7PFT - chains O and J of the 29 polymer chains in the assembly; structure by electron microscopy, 9.80 A resolution (very low resolution: no residue pairs are listed; an interface is given only as per-side residue counts).

== Chain O ==
Name: Histone H3.2
From: Homo sapiens
Reference sequence: Q71DI3 (H32_HUMAN); residues 0-135 here correspond to UniProt positions 1-136 (UniProt number = residue number + 1)
Chain sequence (136 residues; row label = number of the first residue in the row; numbering starts at 0):
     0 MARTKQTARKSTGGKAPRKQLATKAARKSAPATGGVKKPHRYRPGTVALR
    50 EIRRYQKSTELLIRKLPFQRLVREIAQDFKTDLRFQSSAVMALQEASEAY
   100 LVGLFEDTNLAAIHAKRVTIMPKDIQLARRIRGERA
Not modelled in the structure: 0-36, 134-135
Sequence notes: engineered mutation Ala110 (Cys111 in Q71DI3)
UniProt features mapped onto this chain:
  - modified residue: Arg2 (Asymmetric dimethylarginine), Thr3 (Phosphothreonine), Lys4 (Allysine), Gln5 (5-glutamyl dopamine), Thr6 (Phosphothreonine), Arg8 (Citrulline), Lys9 (N6,N6,N6-trimethyllysine), Ser10 (ADP-ribosylserine), Thr11 (Phosphothreonine), Lys14 (N6-(2-hydroxyisobutyryl)lysine), Arg17 (Asymmetric dimethylarginine), Lys18 (N6-(2-hydroxyisobutyryl)lysine), Lys23 (N6-(2-hydroxyisobutyryl)lysine), Arg26 (Citrulline), Lys27 (N6,N6,N6-trimethyllysine), Ser28 (ADP-ribosylserine), Lys36 (N6,N6,N6-trimethyllysine), Lys37 (N6-methyllysine), Tyr41 (Phosphotyrosine), Lys56 (N6,N6,N6-trimethyllysine) and 8 more in UniProt
  - lipidation: Lys18 (N6-decanoyllysine)

== Chain J ==
Molecule: 591-nt DNA strand
From: synthetic construct
Sequence (591 nucleotides; row label = number of the first residue in the row):
   223 CATGCACTTACATGCACAGGATGTATATATGTGACACGTGCCTGGAGACT
   273 AGGGAGTAATCCCCTTGGCGGTTAAAACGCGGGGGACAGCGCGTACGTGC
   323 GTTTAAGCGGTGCTAGAGCTGTCTACGACCAATTGAGCGGCCTCGGCACC
   373 GGGATTCTCCAGTGGCCAGTGGCGGCCAGTGGCGGCCAGAGTACTTACAT
   423 GCACTTACATGCACTTACATGCACAGGATGTATATATGTGACACGTGCCT
   473 GGAGACTAGGGAGTAATCCCCTTGGCGGTTAAAACGCGGGGGACAGCGCG
   523 TACGTGCGTTTAAGCGGTGCTAGAGCTGTCTACGACCAATTGAGCGGCCT
   573 CGGCACCGGGATTCTCCAGTGGCCAGTGGCGGCCAGTGGCGGCCAGAGTA
   623 CTTACATGCACTTACATGCACTTACATGCACAGGATGTATATATGTGACA
   673 CGTGCCTGGAGACTAGGGAGTAATCCCCTTGGCGGTTAAAACGCGGGGGA
   723 CAGCGCGTACGTGCGTTTAAGCGGTGCTAGAGCTGTCTACGACCAATTGA
   773 GCGGCCTCGGCACCGGGATTCTCCAGTGGCCAGTGGCGGCC

== How chain O and chain J interact ==
At this resolution (10 A) residue pairs are not listed: 22 residues of chain O and 15 of chain J lie at the interface.

== In short ==
Chain O and chain J form an interface of 22 and 15 residues respectively.
Chain O is Histone H3.2 (Homo sapiens) and chain J is a 591-nt DNA strand (synthetic construct); the
structure, Trinucleosome of the 4x207 nucleosome array containing H1, was determined by electron microscopy
(same publication as 7PET, 7PEU, 7PEV, 7PEW, 7PEX, 7PEY and 16 further entries).
